PDB entry 4C0D | X-ray diffraction, 3.20 A resolution | chains B and C of the 3 polymer chains in the assembly

== Chain B ==
Protein: CCR4-not transcription complex subunit 2
Organism: Homo sapiens
Notes: fragment: not anchor region and not-box domain, residues 344-540
UniProt: Q9NZN8 (CNOT2_HUMAN); residues 344-540 here = UniProt positions 344-540
Sequence (201 residues; row label = number of the first residue in the row):
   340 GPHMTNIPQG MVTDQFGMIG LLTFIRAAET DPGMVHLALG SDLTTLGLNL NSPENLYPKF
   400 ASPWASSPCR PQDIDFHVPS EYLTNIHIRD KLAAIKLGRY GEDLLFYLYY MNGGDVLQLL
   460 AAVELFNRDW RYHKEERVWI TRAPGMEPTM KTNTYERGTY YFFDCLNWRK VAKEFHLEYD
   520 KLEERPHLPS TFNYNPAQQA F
Unresolved in the structure: 340-349
Differences from the reference sequence: expression tag (340-343)

== Chain C ==
Protein: CCR4-not transcription complex subunit 3
Organism: Homo sapiens
Notes: fragment: not anchor region and not-box domain, residues 607-753
UniProt: O75175 (CNOT3_HUMAN); residues 607-753 here = UniProt positions 607-753
Sequence (166 residues; numbered 588 to 753; the number before each row is that of its first residue):
   588 MGSSHHHHHH SSGTGSGHML TKEQLYQQAM EEAAWHHMPH PSDSERIRQY LPRNPCPTPP
   648 YHHQMPPPHS DTVEFYQRLS TETLFFIFYY LEGTKAQYLA AKALKKQSWR FHTKYMMWFQ
   708 RHEEPKTITD EFEQGTYIYF DYEKWGQRKK EGFTFEYRYL EDRDLQ
Unresolved in the structure: 588-606, 749-753
Differences from the reference sequence: expression tag (588-606)
Swiss-Prot annotation at these positions:
  - natural variant: Trp-622 to Gln-753 (deletion: In IDDSADF), Gln-694 to Gln-753 (deletion: In IDDSADF), Arg-697 (R697Q: In IDDSADF; uncertain significance)

== Chain B / chain C interface ==
Pairs across the interface (121):
  Lys-398(B) with Asp-658(C), salt bridge
  Trp-403(B) with Met-625(C)
  Ser-405(B) with Met-652(C)
  Arg-409(B) with Arg-640(C)
  Pro-410(B) with Ser-657(C); Asp-658(C); Tyr-663(C); Thr-681(C); Lys-682(C), hydrogen bond (backbone-backbone); Ala-683(C), hydrogen bond (backbone-backbone)
  Gln-411(B) with Arg-635(C), hydrogen bond (backbone-side chain); Leu-678(C); Thr-681(C); Ala-683(C)
  Asp-412(B) with Glu-632(C); Arg-635(C), hydrogen bond (backbone-side chain); Arg-640(C), salt bridge
  Ile-413(B) with Arg-635(C); Thr-681(C); Lys-682(C), hydrogen bond (backbone-backbone)
  Asp-414(B) with Arg-633(C); Arg-635(C), salt bridge; Gly-680(C)
  Phe-415(B) with Gly-680(C); Thr-681(C); Lys-682(C); Tyr-685(C), hydrophobic
  Val-417(B) with Gly-680(C); Thr-681(C); Gln-684(C)
  Glu-420(B) with Phe-698(C); Glu-748(C)
  Tyr-421(B) with Phe-675(C), hydrophobic; Gln-684(C), hydrogen bond (backbone-side chain); Ala-688(C); Lys-692(C), hydrogen bond; Trp-705(C)
  Leu-422(B) with Glu-679(C)
  Thr-423(B) with Glu-679(C), hydrogen bond (backbone-side chain); Met-703(C)
  Asn-424(B) with Gln-636(C); Tyr-637(C), hydrogen bond; Glu-679(C), hydrogen bond (backbone-side chain)
  His-426(B) with Met-703(C)
  Ile-427(B) with Tyr-729(C), hydrophobic
  Lys-430(B) with Glu-730(C), salt bridge
  Leu-431(B) with Tyr-637(C), hydrophobic; Tyr-677(C); Tyr-729(C)
  Ala-432(B) with Tyr-677(C), hydrogen bond (backbone-side chain); Tyr-729(C), hydrogen bond (backbone-backbone); Glu-730(C)
  Ala-433(B) with Tyr-677(C)
  Ile-434(B) with Tyr-637(C); Leu-638(C), hydrophobic; Tyr-677(C), hydrophobic
  Arg-438(B) with Glu-669(C)
  Tyr-439(B) with Glu-669(C); Phe-673(C); Trp-732(C)
  Gly-440(B) with Glu-669(C), hydrogen bond (backbone-side chain)
  Asp-442(B) with Ser-667(C), hydrogen bond; Thr-670(C), hydrogen bond
  Leu-443(B) with Thr-670(C), hydrogen bond (backbone-side chain); Phe-673(C), hydrophobic
  Tyr-446(B) with Thr-670(C); Ile-674(C); Leu-678(C)
  Leu-447(B) with Phe-673(C), hydrophobic
  Tyr-448(B) with His-649(C), hydrogen bond; His-650(C)
  Tyr-449(B) with His-650(C); Pro-653(C); Pro-654(C)
  Met-450(B) with Pro-653(C), hydrophobic
  Gly-452(B) with His-650(C); Gln-651(C)
  Gly-453(B) with Pro-642(C); Cys-643(C), hydrogen bond (backbone-backbone); Thr-645(C)
  Asp-454(B) with Arg-640(C); Asn-641(C), hydrogen bond (side chain-backbone); Pro-642(C); Cys-643(C)
  Val-455(B) with Asn-641(C), hydrogen bond (backbone-backbone); Cys-643(C)
  Gln-457(B) with Thr-645(C); His-649(C); His-650(C), hydrogen bond (side chain-backbone)
  Leu-458(B) with Cys-643(C), hydrophobic
  Tyr-471(B) with Tyr-648(C), hydrogen bond (side chain-backbone); His-649(C); His-650(C), hydrogen bond
  Lys-473(B) with Tyr-648(C)
  Arg-476(B) with Pro-647(C), hydrogen bond (side chain-backbone); Tyr-648(C), hydrogen bond (side chain-backbone); His-649(C), hydrogen bond (side chain-backbone); His-650(C), hydrogen bond (backbone-side chain)
  Leu-505(B) with Arg-665(C), hydrogen bond (backbone-side chain)
  Asn-506(B) with Arg-665(C)
  Trp-507(B) with Arg-665(C); Leu-666(C)
  Glu-522(B) with Tyr-648(C), hydrogen bond; His-649(C), salt bridge
  Pro-528(B) with Cys-643(C), hydrophobic; Pro-644(C)
  Thr-530(B) with Pro-644(C)
  Tyr-533(B) with His-627(C); Pro-642(C); Cys-643(C); Pro-644(C), hydrophobic
  Asn-534(B) with Met-625(C); Pro-626(C); His-627(C); Pro-628(C)
  Pro-535(B) with Pro-642(C)
  Ala-536(B) with Met-625(C)
  Gln-537(B) with Trp-622(C), hydrogen bond (side chain-backbone); His-623(C), hydrogen bond (side chain-backbone); His-624(C); Met-625(C)
Also at the interface, not in a pair above, chain B (59 interface residues in all): Ser-406, Cys-408, Ile-425, Arg-428, Leu-456, Cys-504
Also at the interface, not in a pair above, chain C (63 interface residues in all): Pro-639, Pro-646, Phe-662, Tyr-676, Leu-686, Thr-700, Lys-731

== In short ==
59 residues of chain B and 63 residues of chain C are in contact; the contacts include 31 hydrogen bonds and 5
salt bridges. Among the polar pairs are Lys-398(B)/Asp-658(C), Asp-412(B)/Arg-640(C) and
Asp-414(B)/Arg-635(C).
Here chain B is CCR4-not transcription complex subunit 2 and chain C is CCR4-not transcription complex subunit
3, both from Homo sapiens. Entry 4C0D (Structure of the NOT module of the human CCR4-NOT complex
(CNOT1-CNOT2-CNOT3)) was determined by X-ray diffraction together with 4C0E and 4C0G from the same study.
